PDB entry 8U9X | X-ray diffraction, 3.05 A resolution | chains A and I of the 14 polymer chains in the assembly

# Chain A
Protein: DNA-directed RNA polymerase II subunit RPB1
From: Saccharomyces cerevisiae
UniProt: P04050 (RPB1_YEAST); residue numbers follow UniProt; this construct covers 1-1733
Sequence (1733 residues; row label = number of the first residue in the row):
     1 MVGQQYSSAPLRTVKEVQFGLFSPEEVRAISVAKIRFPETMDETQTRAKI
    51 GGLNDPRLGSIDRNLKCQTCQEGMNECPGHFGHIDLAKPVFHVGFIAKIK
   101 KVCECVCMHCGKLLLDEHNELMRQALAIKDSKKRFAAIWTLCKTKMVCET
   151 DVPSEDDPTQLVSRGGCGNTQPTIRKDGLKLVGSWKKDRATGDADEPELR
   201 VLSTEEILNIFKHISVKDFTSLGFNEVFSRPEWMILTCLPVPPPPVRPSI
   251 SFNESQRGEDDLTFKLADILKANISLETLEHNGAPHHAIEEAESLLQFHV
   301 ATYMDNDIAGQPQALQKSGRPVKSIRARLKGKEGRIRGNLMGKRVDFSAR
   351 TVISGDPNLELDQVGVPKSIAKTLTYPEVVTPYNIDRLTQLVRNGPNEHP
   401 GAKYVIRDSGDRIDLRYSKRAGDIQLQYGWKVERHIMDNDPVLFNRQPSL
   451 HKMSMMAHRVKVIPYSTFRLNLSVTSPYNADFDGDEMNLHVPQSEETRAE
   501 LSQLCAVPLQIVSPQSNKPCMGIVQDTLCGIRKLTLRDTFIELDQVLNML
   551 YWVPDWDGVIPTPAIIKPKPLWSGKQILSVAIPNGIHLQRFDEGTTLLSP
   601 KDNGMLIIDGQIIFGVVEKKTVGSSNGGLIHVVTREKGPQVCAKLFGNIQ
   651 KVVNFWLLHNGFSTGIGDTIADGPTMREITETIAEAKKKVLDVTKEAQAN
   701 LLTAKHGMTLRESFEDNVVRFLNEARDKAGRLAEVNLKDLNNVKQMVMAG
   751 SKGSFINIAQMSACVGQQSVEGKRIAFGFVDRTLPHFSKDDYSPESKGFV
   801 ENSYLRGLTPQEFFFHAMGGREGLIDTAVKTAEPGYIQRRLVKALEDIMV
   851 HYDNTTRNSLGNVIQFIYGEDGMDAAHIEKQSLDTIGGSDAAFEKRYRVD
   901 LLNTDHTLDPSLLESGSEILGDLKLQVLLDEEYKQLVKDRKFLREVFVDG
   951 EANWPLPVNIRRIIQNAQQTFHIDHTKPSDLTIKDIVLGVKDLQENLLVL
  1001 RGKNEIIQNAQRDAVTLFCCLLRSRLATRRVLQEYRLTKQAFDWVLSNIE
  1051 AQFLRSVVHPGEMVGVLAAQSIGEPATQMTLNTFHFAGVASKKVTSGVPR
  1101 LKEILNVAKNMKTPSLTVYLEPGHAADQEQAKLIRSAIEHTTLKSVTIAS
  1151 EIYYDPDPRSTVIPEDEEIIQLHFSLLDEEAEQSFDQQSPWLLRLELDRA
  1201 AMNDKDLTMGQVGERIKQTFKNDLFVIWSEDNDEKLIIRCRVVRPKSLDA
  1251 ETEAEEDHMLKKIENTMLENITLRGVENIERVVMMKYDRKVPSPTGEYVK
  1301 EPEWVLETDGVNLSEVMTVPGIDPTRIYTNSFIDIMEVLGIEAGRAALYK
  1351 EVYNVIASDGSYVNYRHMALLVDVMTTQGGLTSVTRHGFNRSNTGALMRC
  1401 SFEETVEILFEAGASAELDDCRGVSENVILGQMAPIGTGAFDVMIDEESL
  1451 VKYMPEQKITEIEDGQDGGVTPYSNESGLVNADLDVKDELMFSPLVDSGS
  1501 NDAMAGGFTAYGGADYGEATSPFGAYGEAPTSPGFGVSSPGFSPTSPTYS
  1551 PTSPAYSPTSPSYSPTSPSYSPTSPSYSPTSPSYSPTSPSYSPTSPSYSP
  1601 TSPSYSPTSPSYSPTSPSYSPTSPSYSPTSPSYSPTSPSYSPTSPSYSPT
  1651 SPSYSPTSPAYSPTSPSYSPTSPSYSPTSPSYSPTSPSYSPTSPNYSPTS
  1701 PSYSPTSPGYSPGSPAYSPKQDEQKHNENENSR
Disordered / not traced: 1-2, 154-162, 166, 187-197, 253-255, 319-320, 1157-1160, 1173-1186, 1244-1254, 1456-1733
Sequence notes: conflict Pro834 (Thr in P04050)
Bound ions: Zn2+ site 1: Cys67, Cys70, Cys77; Zn2+ site 2: Cys107, Cys110, Cys167; Mn2+ site 1: Asp481, Asp485 (together with ATP); Mn2+ site 2: Asp481, Asp483 (together with ATP)
Ligand contacts: ATP (adenosine-5'-triphosphate): Arg446, Pro448, Asn479, Asp481, Asp483, Asp485, Thr831, Leu1081, Phe1084, His1085
Swiss-Prot annotation at these positions:
  - region: Pro248 to Asp260 (Lid loop), Asn306 to Lys323 (Rudder loop), Pro810 to Glu822 (Bridging helix)
  - binding site (Zn(2+)): Cys67, Cys70, Cys77, His80, Cys107, Cys110, Cys148, Cys167
  - binding site (Mg(2+)): Asp481, Asp483, Asp485
  - modified residue: Thr1471 (Phosphothreonine)
  - cross-link (Glycyl lysine isopeptide (Lys-Gly)): Lys695 (interchain with G-Cter in ubiquitin), Lys1246 (interchain with G-Cter in ubiquitin), Lys1350 (interchain with G-Cter in ubiquitin)
  - natural variant: Ser1653 to Pro1659 (deletion: In strain: A364A)
  - mutagenesis: Lys1246 (K1246R: Impairs ubiquitination during transcription stress)
Reported in the primary citation:
  - conformationally variable residues (helix shift, side-chain flip): Arg446, Ala828
  - contacts within the chain: Arg446-Asp485 (hydrogen bond)
  - conformationally variable residues: Val1094 (from molecular simulation)

# Chain I
Protein: DNA-directed RNA polymerase II subunit RPB9
From: Saccharomyces cerevisiae
UniProt: A0A7I9EWC2 (A0A7I9EWC2_YEASX); residues 1-122 here = UniProt positions 1-122
Sequence (122 residues; row label = number of the first residue in the row):
     1 MTTFRFCRDCNNMLYPREDKENNRLLFECRTCSYVEEAGSPLVYRHELIT
    51 NIGETAGVVQDIGSDPTLPRSDRECPKCHSRENVFFQSQQRRKDTSMVLF
   101 FVCLSCSHIFTSDQKNKRTQFS
Disordered / not traced: 1, 121-122
Bound ions: Zn2+ site 1: Cys7, Cys29, Cys32; Zn2+ site 2: Cys75, Cys78, Cys106

# Chain A / chain I interface
Contacting residue pairs (60; chain A residue first):
  Ala697(A) - Ser96(I)
  Ala697(A) - Met97(I)  hydrophobic
  Gln698(A) - Met97(I)
  Gln698(A) - Val98(I)
  Gln698(A) - Leu99(I)
  Gln698(A) - Ser112(I)
  Ala699(A) - Gln114(I)
  Asn700(A) - Val98(I)
  Asn700(A) - Asp113(I)
  Asn700(A) - Lys115(I)
  Asn700(A) - Arg118(I)
  Thr709(A) - Lys93(I)
  Thr709(A) - Asp94(I)
  Leu710(A) - Ser96(I)
  Leu710(A) - Met97(I)
  Arg711(A) - Gln87(I)  hydrogen bond
  Arg711(A) - Ser88(I)
  Arg711(A) - Arg91(I)
  Arg711(A) - Asp94(I)
  Arg711(A) - Thr95(I)  hydrogen bond (side chain-backbone)
  Arg711(A) - Ser96(I)
  Arg711(A) - Met97(I)
  Phe714(A) - Met97(I)  hydrophobic
  Ser788(A) - Pro69(I)
  Lys789(A) - Asp65(I)  salt bridge
  Lys789(A) - Thr67(I)  hydrogen bond
  Lys789(A) - Pro69(I)
  Asp790(A) - Gln87(I)
  Tyr792(A) - Gln87(I)
  Thr1147(A) - Leu48(I)
  Ile1148(A) - Glu47(I)
  Ile1148(A) - Leu48(I)  hydrogen bond (backbone-backbone)
  Ile1148(A) - Ile49(I)  hydrophobic
  Ala1149(A) - Glu47(I)
  Ser1150(A) - Tyr44(I)
  Ser1150(A) - Arg45(I)
  Ser1150(A) - His46(I)  hydrogen bond (backbone-backbone)
  Ser1150(A) - Glu47(I)
  Glu1151(A) - Tyr44(I)
  Glu1151(A) - Arg45(I)  salt bridge
  Ile1152(A) - Pro41(I)
  Ile1152(A) - Leu42(I)
  Ile1152(A) - Val43(I)  hydrogen bond (backbone-backbone)
  Ile1152(A) - Tyr44(I)  hydrogen bond (backbone-backbone)
  Tyr1153(A) - Pro41(I)
  Tyr1153(A) - Leu42(I)  hydrophobic
  Tyr1153(A) - Val43(I)
  Tyr1154(A) - Glu18(I)
  Tyr1154(A) - Asn23(I)
  Tyr1154(A) - Arg24(I)
  Tyr1154(A) - Leu25(I)  hydrophobic
  Tyr1154(A) - Pro41(I)  hydrogen bond (backbone-backbone)
  Pro1190(A) - Glu18(I)
  Glu1255(A) - Arg17(I)
  Asp1257(A) - Pro16(I)
  Lys1261(A) - Tyr44(I)
  Glu1264(A) - Tyr44(I)  hydrogen bond
  Glu1264(A) - His46(I)  salt bridge
  Leu1268(A) - His46(I)
  Leu1268(A) - Leu48(I)  hydrophobic
Interface residues without a listed pair, chain A (32 interface residues in all): Glu712, Asp781, Arg782, Asp791, Trp1191, Asn1265
Interface residues without a listed pair, chain I (38 interface residues in all): Asp19, Arg30, Leu68, Phe86, Asn116

# In short
32 residues of chain A face 38 of chain I across their interface; the contacts include 9 hydrogen bonds and 3
salt bridges. Polar pairs include Lys789(A)-Asp65(I), Glu1151(A)-Arg45(I) and Glu1264(A)-His46(I). Chain A
binds ATP. From the paper: conformational variability at Arg446(A), Ala828(A) and Val1094(A); contacts within
the chain involving Arg446(A) and Asp485(A).
Here chain A is DNA-directed RNA polymerase II subunit RPB1 and chain I is DNA-directed RNA polymerase II
subunit RPB9, both from Saccharomyces cerevisiae. Entry 8U9X (Structural basis of transcription: RNA
polymerase II substrate binding and metal coordination at 3.0 A of ...) was determined by X-ray diffraction,
deposited together with 9BVT, 9BW0 and 8U9R.
